PDB entry 5LU1 | X-ray diffraction, 2.40 A resolution | chains A and C of the 4 polymer chains in the assembly

Chain A:
Molecule: 14-3-3 protein sigma
From: Homo sapiens
Reference sequence: P31947 (1433S_HUMAN); residue numbers follow UniProt; this construct covers 1-231
Amino-acid sequence (234 residues; each row starts with the number of its first residue; numbers below 1 keep their minus sign (Gly-2 is residue -2)):
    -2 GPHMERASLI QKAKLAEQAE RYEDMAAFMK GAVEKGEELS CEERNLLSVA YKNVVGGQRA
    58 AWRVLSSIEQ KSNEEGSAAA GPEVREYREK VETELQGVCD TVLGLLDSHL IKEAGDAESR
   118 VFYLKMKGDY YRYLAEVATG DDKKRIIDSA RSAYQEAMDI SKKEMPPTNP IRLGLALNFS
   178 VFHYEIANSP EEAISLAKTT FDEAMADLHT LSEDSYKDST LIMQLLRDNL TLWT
Disordered / not traced: -2 to 1, 72-76
Sequence notes: expression tag (-2 to 0); engineered mutation Ala75 (Glu in P31947), Ala76 (Glu in P31947), Ala77 (Lys in P31947)
Curated features (UniProtKB/Swiss-Prot):
  - site (Interaction with phosphoserine on interacting protein): Arg56, Arg129
  - modified residue (Phosphoserine): Ser5, Ser74

Chain C:
Molecule: Heat shock protein beta-6
Reference sequence: O14558 (HSPB6_HUMAN); residue numbers follow UniProt; this construct covers 13-20
Amino-acid sequence (8 residues; row label = number of the first residue in the row):
    13 RRASAPLP
Modified positions: Ser16 (phosphoserine; SEP)
Curated features (UniProtKB/Swiss-Prot):
  - modified residue: Ser16 (Phosphoserine)
  - natural variant: Pro20 (P20L: Decreases phosphorylation at Ser-16)

Interface between chain A and chain C:
Contacting residue pairs - 31 pairs, chain A then chain C:
  Asn42(A) with Pro20(C)
  Ser45(A) with Pro20(C)
  Val46(A) with Leu19(C), hydrophobic
  Lys49(A) with Ser16(C); Leu19(C)
  Asn50(A) with Leu19(C)
  Arg56(A) with Arg13(C); Arg14(C); Ser16(C)
  Arg60(A) with Arg13(C)
  Lys122(A) with Ala17(C)
  Arg129(A) with Arg14(C); Ser16(C)
  Tyr130(A) with Ser16(C)
  Glu133(A) with Arg14(C), salt bridge
  Gly171(A) with Ala17(C)
  Leu174(A) with Ala15(C); Ser16(C); Ala17(C)
  Asn175(A) with Ser16(C); Ala17(C), hydrogen bond (side chain-backbone)
  Val178(A) with Arg14(C); Ala15(C)
  Glu182(A) with Arg14(C), salt bridge
  Leu218(A) with Pro18(C), hydrophobic
  Leu222(A) with Ala15(C), hydrophobic; Ser16(C); Pro18(C)
  Asn226(A) with Arg14(C); Ala15(C), hydrogen bond (side chain-backbone)
  Leu229(A) with Arg14(C)
Also at the interface, not in a pair above, chain A (23 interface residues in all): Phe119, Ile219, Trp230
The authors on this interface:
  - specific contacts: Arg56(A)-Ser16(C), Arg129(A)-Ser16(C), Tyr130(A)-Ser16(C) (hydrogen bond), Asn175(A)-Ala17(C) (hydrogen bond), Glu182(A)-Arg14(C) (salt bridge), Asn226(A)-Ala15(C) (hydrogen bond)

In short:
Chain A and chain C form an interface of 23 and 8 residues respectively, with 2 hydrogen bonds and 2 salt
bridges. Polar pairs include Glu133(A)-Arg14(C), Glu182(A)-Arg14(C) and Asn175(A)-Ala17(C). The authors report
contacts between Arg56(A) and Ser16(C) and Arg129(A) and Ser16(C); hydrogen bonds between Tyr130(A) and
Ser16(C), Asn175(A) and Ala17(C) and Asn226(A) and Ala15(C); a salt bridge between Glu182(A) and Arg14(C).
Chain A is 14-3-3 protein sigma (Homo sapiens) and chain C is Heat shock protein beta-6; the structure, Human
14-3-3 sigma CLU3 mutant complexed with short HSPB6 phosphopeptide, was determined by X-ray diffraction (same
publication as 5LTW, 5LU2 and 5LUM).
